PDB entry 3TDH | X-ray diffraction, 2.30 A resolution | chains B and C of the 3 polymer chains in the assembly

== Chain B ==
Protein: SNF1 protein kinase subunit beta-2
Organism: Saccharomyces cerevisiae
UniProt: P34164 (SIP2_YEAST); residue numbers follow UniProt; this construct covers 304-415
Amino-acid sequence (113 residues; row label = number of the first residue in the row):
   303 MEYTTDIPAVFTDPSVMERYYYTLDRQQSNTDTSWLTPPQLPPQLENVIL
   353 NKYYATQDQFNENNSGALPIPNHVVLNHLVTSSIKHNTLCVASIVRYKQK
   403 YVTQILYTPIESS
Unresolved in the structure: 328-334, 414-415
Sequence notes: expression tag (303)

== Chain C ==
Protein: Nuclear protein SNF4
Organism: Saccharomyces cerevisiae
UniProt: P12904 (SNF4_YEAST); residues 2-322 here = UniProt positions 2-322
Amino-acid sequence (323 residues; each row starts with the number of its first residue; numbering starts at 0):
     0 MAKPTQDSQEKVSIEQQLAVESIRKFLNSKTSYDVLPVSYRLIVLDTSLL
    50 VKKSLNVLLQNSIVSAPLWDSKTSRFAGLLTTTDFINVIQYYFSNPDKFE
   100 LVDKLQLDGLKDIERALGVDQLDTASIHPSRPLFEACLKMLESRSGRIPL
   150 IDQDEETHREIVVSVLTQYRILKFVALNCRETHFLKIPIGDLNIITQDNM
   200 KSCQMTTPVIDVIQMLTQGRVSSVPIIDENGYLINVYEAYDVLGLIKGGI
   250 YNDLSLSVGEALMRRSDDFEGVYTCTKNDKLSTIMDNIRKARVHRFFVVD
   300 DVGRLVGVLTLSDILKYILLGSN
Unresolved in the structure: 0-5, 322
Sequence notes: expression tag (0-1)
Ligand contacts: adenosine monophosphate (AMP): Arg143, Thr195, Asn198, Met199, Lys200, Arg219, Val220, Ser221, Ser222, Val223, Pro224, Val307, Thr309, Ser311, Asp312

== Chain B / chain C interface ==
Pairs across the interface - 49 pairs, chain B then chain C:
  Tyr355(B) - Ser38(C)
  Tyr356(B) - Arg40(C)
  Gln359(B) - Ser38(C)  hydrogen bond
  Gln359(B) - Tyr39(C)
  Gln359(B) - Arg40(C)  hydrogen bond
  Asp360(B) - Arg40(C)  salt bridge
  Leu370(B) - Pro36(C)  hydrophobic
  Leu370(B) - Val37(C)
  Leu370(B) - Ser38(C)
  Pro371(B) - Ser38(C)  hydrogen bond (backbone-side chain)
  His388(B) - Lys52(C)  hydrogen bond (backbone-side chain)
  Thr390(B) - Leu48(C)
  Thr390(B) - Lys52(C)
  Tyr399(B) - Tyr32(C)  hydrophobic
  Tyr399(B) - Pro128(C)
  Tyr399(B) - Asp151(C)  hydrogen bond
  Tyr399(B) - Val162(C)  hydrophobic
  Lys400(B) - Tyr32(C)
  Gln401(B) - Tyr32(C)  hydrogen bond (backbone-side chain)
  Lys402(B) - Tyr32(C)  hydrogen bond (side chain-backbone)
  Lys402(B) - Asp33(C)  hydrogen bond (side chain-backbone)
  Lys402(B) - Leu35(C)  hydrogen bond (side chain-backbone)
  Lys402(B) - Pro36(C)
  Lys402(B) - Val37(C)
  Tyr403(B) - Val37(C)  hydrogen bond (backbone-backbone)
  Tyr403(B) - Ser38(C)
  Tyr403(B) - Tyr39(C)  hydrogen bond (backbone-backbone)
  Val404(B) - Tyr39(C)
  Val404(B) - Leu41(C)  hydrophobic
  Val404(B) - Val162(C)
  Thr405(B) - Tyr39(C)  hydrogen bond (backbone-backbone)
  Thr405(B) - Arg40(C)
  Thr405(B) - Leu41(C)  hydrogen bond (backbone-backbone)
  Gln406(B) - Leu41(C)
  Ile407(B) - Arg40(C)
  Ile407(B) - Leu41(C)  hydrogen bond (backbone-backbone)
  Ile407(B) - Ile42(C)
  Ile407(B) - Val43(C)  hydrogen bond (backbone-backbone)
  Leu408(B) - Val43(C)
  Leu408(B) - Asp45(C)
  Tyr409(B) - Ile42(C)  hydrophobic
  Tyr409(B) - Val43(C)  hydrogen bond (backbone-backbone)
  Tyr409(B) - Leu44(C)
  Tyr409(B) - Asp45(C)  hydrogen bond (backbone-backbone)
  Tyr409(B) - Val56(C)  hydrophobic
  Tyr409(B) - Asn60(C)  hydrogen bond
  Thr410(B) - Asp45(C)
  Pro411(B) - Ser47(C)
  Pro411(B) - Leu48(C)
Interface residues without a listed pair, chain B (23 interface residues in all): Ile372, Pro373
Interface residues without a listed pair, chain C (22 interface residues in all): Trp68

== Overview ==
The interface between chain B and chain C involves 23 residues on one side and 22 on the other; the contacts
include 18 hydrogen bonds and 1 salt bridge. Among the polar pairs are Asp360(B)-Arg40(C), Gln359(B)-Ser38(C)
and Gln359(B)-Arg40(C). Ligands of chain C: adenosine monophosphate.
Chain B is SNF1 protein kinase subunit beta-2 and chain C is Nuclear protein SNF4, both from Saccharomyces
cerevisiae; the structure, Structure of the regulatory fragment of sccharomyces cerevisiae AMPK in complex
with AMP, was determined by X-ray diffraction together with 3T4N and 3TE5 from the same study.
